PDB entry 6Q12 | X-ray diffraction, 2.20 A resolution | chains A and B

# Chain A (and B)
Molecule: Glutamyl endopeptidase
Source organism: Staphylococcus epidermidis (strain ATCC 12228)
Notes: EC 3.4.21.19; chain B of this document is another copy of the same molecule, construct and numbering; everything in this record applies to it too
Reference sequence: P0C0Q2 (GSEA_STAES); residue numbers follow UniProt; this construct covers 56-282
Chain sequence (251 residues; each row starts with the number of its first residue):
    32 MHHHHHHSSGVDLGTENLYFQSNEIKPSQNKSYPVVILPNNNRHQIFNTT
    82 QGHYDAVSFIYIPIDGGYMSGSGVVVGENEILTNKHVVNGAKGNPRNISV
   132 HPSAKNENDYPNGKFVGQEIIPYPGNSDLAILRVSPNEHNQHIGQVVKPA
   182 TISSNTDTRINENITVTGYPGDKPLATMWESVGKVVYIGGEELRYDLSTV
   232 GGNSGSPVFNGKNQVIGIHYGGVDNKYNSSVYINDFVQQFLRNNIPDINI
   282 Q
Not modelled in the structure: 32-72, 96, 229-233 (chain B: 32-72, 96, 228-230, 254-257)
Differences from the reference sequence: expression tag (32-55); engineered mutation V66 (Ser in P0C0Q2)
Swiss-Prot annotation at these positions:
  - active site (Charge relay system): H117, D159, S235

# Interface between chain A and chain B
Residue-residue contacts (1):
  H170(A) - K179(B)

# In short
The chain A/chain B interface involves 1 residues from each chain. From UniProt: 3 active-site residues on
chain A.
Both chains are Glutamyl endopeptidase (Staphylococcus epidermidis (strain ATCC 12228)). Entry 6Q12 (Structure
of pro-Esp mutant- S66V) was determined by X-ray diffraction together with 6U1B, 6TYA, 6Q24 and 6PYM from the
same study.
